PDB entry 1AYN | X-ray diffraction, 2.90 A resolution | chains 3 and 4 of the 4 polymer chains in the assembly

== Chain 3 ==
Protein: Human rhinovirus 16 coat protein
From: Human rhinovirus sp
Notes: engineered mutation(s): N-TERMINAL MYRISTOYLATION ON VP4
UniProt: Q82122 (POLG_HRV16); residues 1-238 here correspond to UniProt positions 330-567 (UniProt number = residue number + 329)
Chain sequence (238 residues; row label = number of the first residue in the row):
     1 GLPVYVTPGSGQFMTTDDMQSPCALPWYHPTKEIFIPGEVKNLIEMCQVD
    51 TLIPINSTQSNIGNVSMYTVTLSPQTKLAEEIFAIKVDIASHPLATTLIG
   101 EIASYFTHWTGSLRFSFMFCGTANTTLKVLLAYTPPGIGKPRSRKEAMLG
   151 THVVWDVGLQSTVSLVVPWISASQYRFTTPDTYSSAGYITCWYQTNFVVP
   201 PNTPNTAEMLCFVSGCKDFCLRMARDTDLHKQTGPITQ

== Chain 4 ==
Protein: Human rhinovirus 16 coat protein
From: Human rhinovirus sp
Notes: engineered mutation(s): N-TERMINAL MYRISTOYLATION ON VP4
UniProt: P23008 (POLG_HRV1A); aligned to UniProt positions 1-68 over residues 1-68 (the alignment contains insertions or deletions, so no single offset holds)
Chain sequence (68 residues; numbered 1 to 68; the number before each row is that of its first residue):
     1 GAQVSRQNVGTHSTQNMVSNGSSLNYFNINYFKDAASSGASRLDFSQDPS
    51 KFTDPVKDVLEKGIPTLQ
Unresolved in the structure: 8-22, 45-68
Glycans and other covalent adducts: myristic acid (MYR) linked to Gly1

== Chain 3 / chain 4 interface ==
Pairs across the interface (17; chain 3 residue first):
  Asp18(3) - Gly39(4)
  Asp18(3) - Ala40(4)  hydrogen bond (side chain-backbone)
  Gln20(3) - Ile29(4)  hydrogen bond (side chain-backbone)
  Gln20(3) - Asn30(4)
  Gln20(3) - Tyr31(4)  hydrogen bond (side chain-backbone)
  Gln20(3) - Phe32(4)
  Gln20(3) - Ser37(4)
  Gln20(3) - Gly39(4)
  Ser21(3) - Phe32(4)
  Ser21(3) - Ser37(4)  hydrogen bond (backbone-side chain)
  Pro22(3) - Phe32(4)
  Pro22(3) - Ser37(4)
  Cys23(3) - Asp34(4)
  Cys23(3) - Ser37(4)  hydrogen bond (backbone-side chain)
  Pro26(3) - Asp34(4)
  Trp27(3) - Asp34(4)
  Lys41(3) - Asp44(4)  salt bridge
Also at the interface, not in a pair above, chain 3 (10 interface residues in all): Met19, Leu25
Also at the interface, not in a pair above, chain 4 (11 interface residues in all): Ala36, Ser38

== In short ==
Chain 3 and chain 4 form an interface of 10 and 11 residues respectively, with 5 hydrogen bonds and 1 salt
bridge. Polar contacts include Lys41(3)-Asp44(4), Asp18(3)-Ala40(4) and Gln20(3)-Ile29(4). Covalently linked
myristic acid: at Gly1(4).
Here chain 3 is Human rhinovirus 16 coat protein and chain 4 is Human rhinovirus 16 coat protein, both from
Human rhinovirus sp. Entry 1AYN (Human rhinovirus 16 coat protein) was determined by X-ray diffraction.
